PDB entry 9ITT | electron microscopy, 2.96 A resolution | chains Y and V of the 26 polymer chains in the assembly

[Chain Y (and V)]
Protein: ATP synthase subunit b
Source organism: Chloroflexus aurantiacus J-10-fl
Notes: chain V of this document is another copy of the same molecule, construct and numbering; everything in this record applies to it too
UniProt: A9WGS8 (ATPF_CHLAA); numbering as in UniProt (aligned over 1-164)
Sequence (164 residues; numbered 1 to 164; the number before each row is that of its first residue):
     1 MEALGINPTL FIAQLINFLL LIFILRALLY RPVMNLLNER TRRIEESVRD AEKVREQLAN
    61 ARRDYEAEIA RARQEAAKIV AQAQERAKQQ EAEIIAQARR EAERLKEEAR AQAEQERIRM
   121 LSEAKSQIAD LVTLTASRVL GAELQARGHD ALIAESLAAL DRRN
Not modelled in the structure: 1-7, 161-164 (chain V: 1-4, 159-164)

[How chain Y and chain V interact]
Contacting residue pairs (70):
  Ile-44(Y) with Arg-40(V)
  Ser-47(Y) with Arg-43(V), hydrogen bond (backbone-side chain)
  Val-48(Y) with Arg-43(V), hydrogen bond (backbone-side chain)
  Ala-51(Y) with Arg-43(V); Ser-47(V)
  Glu-52(Y) with Arg-43(V)
  Val-54(Y) with Ser-47(V); Asp-50(V)
  Gln-57(Y) with Val-54(V)
  Leu-58(Y) with Asp-50(V); Val-54(V), hydrophobic
  Ala-61(Y) with Val-54(V), hydrophobic; Gln-57(V); Leu-58(V), hydrophobic
  Arg-62(Y) with Lys-53(V); Gln-57(V)
  Tyr-65(Y) with Gln-57(V); Ala-61(V), hydrophobic; Asp-64(V), hydrogen bond
  Glu-68(Y) with Tyr-65(V)
  Ala-72(Y) with Tyr-65(V), hydrophobic
  Arg-73(Y) with Glu-68(V)
  Glu-75(Y) with Tyr-65(V), hydrogen bond
  Ala-76(Y) with Ala-72(V), hydrophobic
  Ile-79(Y) with Arg-73(V)
  Val-80(Y) with Glu-75(V)
  Ala-83(Y) with Ala-76(V), hydrophobic; Val-80(V)
  Arg-86(Y) with Gln-84(V)
  Ala-87(Y) with Ala-83(V), hydrophobic
  Gln-90(Y) with Gln-84(V), hydrogen bond
  Glu-91(Y) with Ala-83(V); Arg-86(V), salt bridge; Ala-87(V)
  Ile-94(Y) with Ala-87(V); Glu-91(V)
  Ile-95(Y) with Gln-90(V)
  Ala-98(Y) with Glu-91(V); Ile-94(V), hydrophobic
  Arg-99(Y) with Ile-94(V); Gln-97(V)
  Glu-101(Y) with Ile-95(V)
  Ala-102(Y) with Ala-98(V), hydrophobic
  Leu-105(Y) with Ala-98(V), hydrophobic
  Ala-109(Y) with Leu-105(V), hydrophobic; Lys-106(V), hydrogen bond (backbone-side chain)
  Arg-110(Y) with Leu-105(V)
  Gln-112(Y) with Lys-106(V)
  Ala-113(Y) with Lys-106(V)
  Glu-116(Y) with Arg-110(V), salt bridge
  Ala-124(Y) with Glu-116(V)
  Ile-128(Y) with Gln-127(V)
  Val-132(Y) with Leu-134(V), hydrophobic
  Thr-135(Y) with Leu-131(V); Leu-157(V)
  Ala-136(Y) with Leu-131(V), hydrophobic
  Arg-138(Y) with Ser-156(V)
  Val-139(Y) with Leu-131(V), hydrophobic; Thr-135(V); Ile-153(V), hydrophobic; Ser-156(V)
  Leu-140(Y) with Thr-135(V); Val-139(V), hydrophobic; Leu-140(V), hydrophobic
  Ala-142(Y) with Leu-152(V), hydrophobic
  Glu-143(Y) with Leu-140(V); Glu-143(V); His-149(V), salt bridge
  Arg-147(Y) with Glu-143(V), salt bridge; Arg-147(V)
Interface residues without a listed pair, chain Y (51 interface residues in all): Asp-50, Arg-55, Glu-108, Met-120, Leu-152
Interface residues without a listed pair, chain V (56 interface residues in all): Glu-46, Ala-51, Asn-60, Ile-69, Ile-79, Lys-88, Arg-99, Ala-102, Ala-109, Ala-113, Asp-130, Ala-146

[Summary]
51 residues of chain Y and 56 residues of chain V are in contact; the contacts include 6 hydrogen bonds and 4
salt bridges. Polar contacts include Glu-91(Y)/Arg-86(V), Glu-116(Y)/Arg-110(V) and Glu-143(Y)/His-149(V).
Chain Y and chain V are both ATP synthase subunit b (Chloroflexus aurantiacus J-10-fl); the structure,
Chloroflexus aurantiacus ADP-bound ATP synthase, state 2, was determined by electron microscopy, deposited
together with 9ITJ, 9ITK, 9ITL, 9ITM, 9ITN, 9ITO and 11 further entries.
